5LMN - chains A and T of the 24 polymer chains in the assembly; structure by electron microscopy, 3.55 A resolution.

== Chain A ==
Molecule: 16S ribosomal RNA
Organism: Thermus thermophilus HB8
Sequence (1522 nucleotides; each row starts with the number of its first residue; note: 44 numbers in that range are skipped by the numbering (no residue carries them; nothing is unmodelled there); a row labelled like 189A-189L holds insertion residues (189A, then the next letters in order); numbering starts at 0):
     0 UUUGUUGGAGAGUUUGAUCCUGGCUCAGGGUGAACGCUGGCGGCGUGCCU
    50 AAGACAUGCAAGUCGUGCGGGCCG
    76 CGGGGUUUU
    88 ACUCCG
    96 UGGUCAGCGGCGGACGGGUGAGUAACGCGUGGGU
  129A G
   130 ACCUACCCGGAAGAGGGGGACAACCCGGGGAAACUCGGGCUAAUCCCCCA
   180 UGUGGACCCG
189A-189L CCCCUUGGGGUG
   190 UGUCCAAAGGGCUUU
   216 GCCCGCUUCCGGAUGGGCCCGCGUCCCAUCAGCUAGUUGGUGGGGUAAUG
   266 GCCCACCAAGGCGACGACGGGUAGCCGGUCUGAGAGGAUGGCCGGCCACA
   316 GGGGCACUGAGACACGGGCCCCACUCCUACGGGAGGCAGCAGUUAGGAAU
   366 CUUCCGCAAUGGGCGCAAGCCUGACGGAGCGACGCCGCUUGGAGGAAGAA
   416 GCCCUUCGGGGUGUAAACUCCUGA
   441 ACCCGGGACGAAACCCCC
   460 GA
   470 CGAGGGGA
   479 CUGACGGUACCGGGGUAA
   498 UAGCGCCGGCCAACUCCGUGCCAGCAGCCGCGGUAAUACGGAGGGCGCGA
   548 GCGUUACCCGGAUUCACUGGGCGUAAAGGGCGUGUAGGCGGCCUGGGGCG
   598 UCCCAUGUGAAAGACCACGGCUCAACCGUGGGGGAGCGUGGGAUACGCUC
   648 AGGCUAGACGGUGGGAGAGGGUGGUGGAAUUCCCGGAGUAGCGGUGAAAU
   698 GCGCAGAUACCGGGAGGAACGCCGAUGGCGAAGGCAGCCACCUGGUCCAC
   748 CCGUGACGCUGAGGCGCGAAAGCGUGGGGAGCAAACCGGAUUAGAUACCC
   798 GGGUAGUCCACGCCCUAAACGAUGCGCGCUAGGUCUCUGGGUCU
   848 CCUGGGGGCCGAAGCUAACGCGUUAAGCGCGCCGCCUGGGGAGUACGGCC
   898 GCAAGGCUGAAACUCAAAGGAAUUGACGGGGGCCCGCACAAGCGGUGGAG
   948 CAUGUGGUUUAAUUCGAAGCAACGCGAAGAACCUUACCAGGCCUUGACAU
   998 GCUA
 1001A G
  1002 GGAACCCGGGUGAAAGCCUGGGGUGCCCC
1030A-1030D GCGA
  1031 GGGGAGCCCUAGCACAGGUGCUGCAUGGCCGUCGUCAGCUCGUGCCGUGA
  1081 GGUGUUGGGUUAAGUCCCGCAACGAGCGCAACCCCCGCCGUUAGUUGCCA
  1131 GCGGUUCGGCCGGGCACUCUAACGGGACUGCCCGCG
  1168 AAAGCGGGAGGAAGGAGGGGACGACGUCUGGUCAGCAUGGCCCUUACGGC
  1218 CUGGGCGACACACGUGCUACAAUGCCCACUACAAAGCGAUGCCACCCGGC
  1268 AACGGGGAGCUAAUCGCAAAAAGGUGGGCCCAGUUCGGAUUGGGGUCUGC
  1318 AACCCGACCCCAUGAAGCCGGAAUCGCUAGUAAUCGCGGAUCAGCC
 1363A A
  1364 UGCCGCGGUGAAUACGUUCCCGGGCCUUGUACACACCGCCCGUCACGCCA
  1414 UGGGAGCGGGCUCUACCCGAAGUCGCCGG
1442A-1442B GA
  1443 GCCUA
  1452 C
  1456 GGGCAGGCGCCGAGGGUAGGGCCCGUGACUGGGGCGAAGUCGUAACAAGG
  1506 UAGCUGUACCGGAAGGUGCGGCUGGAUCACCUCCUUUCU
Not modelled in the structure: 0-4, 1533, 1543-1544
Bound ions: Mg2+ site 1: U13, G527; Mg2+ site 2 near G21 (its only coordinating residue here); Mg2+ site 3: C48, G115; Mg2+ site 4 near A53 (its only coordinating residue here); Mg2+ site 5: A59, U387; Mg2+ site 6 near G107 (its only coordinating residue here); Mg2+ site 7: A109, G331; Mg2+ site 8: A116, G117, G289; Mg2+ site 9: C121, G124, U125; Mg2+ site 10 near A195 (its only coordinating residue here); Mg2+ site 11: U252, G266, C267; Mg2+ site 12 near A270 (its only coordinating residue here); 55 more Mg2+ sites not listed
From the paper describing this entry:
  - binding site for mRNA: A790, G926

== Chain T ==
Molecule: 30S ribosomal protein S20
Organism: Thermus thermophilus (strain HB8 / ATCC 27634 / DSM 579)
UniProt: P80380 (RS20_THET8); residue numbers follow UniProt; this construct covers 1-106
Chain sequence (106 residues; row label = number of the first residue in the row):
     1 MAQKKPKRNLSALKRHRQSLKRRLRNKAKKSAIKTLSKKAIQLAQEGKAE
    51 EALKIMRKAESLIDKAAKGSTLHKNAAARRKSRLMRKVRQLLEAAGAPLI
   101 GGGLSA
Not modelled in the structure: 1-7

== How chain A and chain T interact ==
Contacting residue pairs (101; chain A residue first):
  A60(A) with Leu10(T), phosphate contact
  G61(A) with Leu10(T), phosphate contact
  G102(A) with Arg17(T), salt bridge to the phosphate
  C103(A) with Lys14(T), phosphate contact; Arg17(T), salt bridge to the phosphate; Lys21(T), sugar contact
  G104(A) with Lys14(T), hydrogen bond to the base; Gln18(T), phosphate contact
  G105(A) with Lys14(T), base contact; Gln18(T), phosphate contact; Arg22(T), salt bridge to the phosphate
  C106(A) with Lys14(T), base contact; Arg15(T), base contact
  G107(A) with Ala12(T), base contact; Arg15(T), hydrogen bond to the base
  G108(A) with Arg15(T), base contact
  C131(A) with Asn75(T), hydrogen bond to the phosphate
  C132(A) with His73(T), hydrogen bond to the phosphate; Asn75(T), hydrogen bond to the phosphate
  U133(A) with His73(T), salt bridge to the phosphate
  C176(A) with Lys29(T), phosphate contact
  C177(A) with Lys65(T), phosphate contact
  C178(A) with Lys65(T), salt bridge to the phosphate
  G184(A) with Asp64(T), base contact
  A185(A) with Glu60(T), base contact; Ala78(T), sugar contact; Lys81(T), hydrogen bond to the base
  C186(A) with Ala78(T), sugar contact; Lys81(T), sugar contact; Ser82(T), phosphate contact; Met85(T), hydrogen bond to the sugar
  C187(A) with Ser82(T), phosphate contact; Met85(T), sugar contact; Arg89(T), hydrogen bond to the sugar; Leu104(T), sugar contact; Ser105(T), hydrogen bond to the base
  C188(A) with Arg89(T), hydrogen bond to the sugar; Ser105(T), hydrogen bond to the base; Ala106(T), base contact
  G189L(A) with Ser105(T), hydrogen bond to the base
  U190(A) with Ser105(T), hydrogen bond to the base
  G191(A) with Met85(T), base contact; Gly101(T), sugar contact; Gly102(T), hydrogen bond to the sugar; Gly103(T), hydrogen bond to the base; Leu104(T), sugar contact; Ser105(T), base contact
  U192(A) with Arg57(T), hydrogen bond to the phosphate; Glu60(T), base contact; Gly102(T), sugar contact; Gly103(T), sugar contact
  C193(A) with Arg57(T), salt bridge to the phosphate; Glu60(T), sugar contact; Ser61(T), hydrogen bond to the phosphate; Asp64(T), sugar contact
  C194(A) with Ser61(T), hydrogen bond to the phosphate; Asp64(T), sugar contact; Lys65(T), salt bridge to the phosphate; Lys68(T), hydrogen bond to the sugar
  A195(A) with Lys65(T), salt bridge to the phosphate; Lys68(T), sugar contact
  U223(A) with Lys68(T), sugar contact
  C224(A) with Lys74(T), salt bridge to the phosphate
  G259(A) with Arg83(T), salt bridge to the phosphate
  G260(A) with Arg80(T), salt bridge to the phosphate; Arg83(T), salt bridge to the phosphate
  U261(A) with Arg79(T), salt bridge to the phosphate; Arg80(T), salt bridge to the phosphate
  A262(A) with His73(T), sugar contact; Asn75(T), sugar contact; Ala76(T), sugar contact
  A263(A) with Asn75(T), phosphate contact; Arg79(T), salt bridge to the phosphate
  C322(A) with Ser19(T), sugar contact; Arg23(T), sugar contact
  U323(A) with Ser19(T), hydrogen bond to the sugar; Arg22(T), sugar contact; Arg23(T), sugar contact; Asn26(T), hydrogen bond to the phosphate
  G324(A) with Arg22(T), salt bridge to the phosphate; Asn26(T), phosphate contact; Ser70(T), hydrogen bond to the phosphate
  A325(A) with Ser70(T), phosphate contact
  G332(A) with Leu10(T), phosphate contact; His16(T), sugar contact
  G333(A) with His16(T), hydrogen bond to the sugar
  U1436(A) with Arg23(T), salt bridge to the phosphate; Lys27(T), salt bridge to the phosphate
  C1437(A) with Lys27(T), salt bridge to the phosphate
  G1438(A) with Lys34(T), salt bridge to the phosphate; Lys38(T), salt bridge to the phosphate
  C1439(A) with Lys38(T), salt bridge to the phosphate
  G1456(A) with Lys39(T), hydrogen bond to the phosphate
  G1457(A) with Ala32(T), sugar contact; Thr35(T), sugar contact; Lys39(T), salt bridge to the phosphate
  G1458(A) with Ala28(T), sugar contact; Ser31(T), hydrogen bond to the phosphate; Ala32(T), sugar contact; Thr35(T), hydrogen bond to the phosphate
  C1459(A) with Ser31(T), hydrogen bond to the phosphate
Also at the interface, not in a pair above, chain A (51 interface residues in all): U62, C175, G258
Also at the interface, not in a pair above, chain T (52 interface residues in all): Ser11, Arg25, Leu36, Lys58, Arg86, Lys87

== Overview ==
51 residues of chain A and 52 residues of chain T are in contact; the contacts include 27 hydrogen bonds and
23 salt bridges. Among the polar pairs are G104(A)-Lys14(T), G107(A)-Arg15(T) and A185(A)-Lys81(T). The Mg2+
site 1 is built by U13(A) and G527(A). The paper reports a binding site for mRNA at A790(A) and G926(A).
Chain A is 16S ribosomal RNA (Thermus thermophilus HB8) and chain T is 30S ribosomal protein S20 (Thermus
thermophilus (strain HB8 / ATCC 27634 / DSM 579)); the structure, Structure of bacterial 30S-IF1-IF3-mRNA
translation pre-initiation complex (state-1A), was determined by electron microscopy, deposited together with
5LMO, 5LMP, 5LMQ, 5LMR, 5LMS, 5LMT, 5LMU and 5LMV.
